Entry 8ETW (electron microscopy, 2.64 A resolution); this record covers chains T and Y of the 10 polymer chains in the assembly.

Chain T:
Name: RuvB-like protein 1
From: Saccharomyces cerevisiae S288C
Notes: EC 3.6.4.12
UniProtKB: Q03940 (RUVB1_YEAST); numbering as in UniProt (aligned over 21-463)
Sequence (443 residues; numbered 21 to 463; the number before each row is that of its first residue):
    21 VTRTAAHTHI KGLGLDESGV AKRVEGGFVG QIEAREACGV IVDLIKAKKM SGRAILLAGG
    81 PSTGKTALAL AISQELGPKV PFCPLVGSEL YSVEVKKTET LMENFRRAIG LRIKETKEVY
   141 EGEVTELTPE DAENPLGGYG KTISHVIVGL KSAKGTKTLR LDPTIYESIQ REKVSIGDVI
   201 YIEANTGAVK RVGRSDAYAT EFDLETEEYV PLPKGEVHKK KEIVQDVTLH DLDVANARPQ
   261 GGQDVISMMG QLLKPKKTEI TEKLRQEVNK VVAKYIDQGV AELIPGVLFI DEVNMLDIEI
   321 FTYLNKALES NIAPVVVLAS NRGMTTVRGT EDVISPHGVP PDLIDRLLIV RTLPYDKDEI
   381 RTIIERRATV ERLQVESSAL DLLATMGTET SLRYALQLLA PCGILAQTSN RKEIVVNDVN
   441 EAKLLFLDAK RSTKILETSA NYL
Not modelled in the structure: 153-160
Residues lining bound ligands: ADP (adenosine-5'-diphosphate): Ala26, His27, His29, Ile30, Gly47, Phe48, Val49, Gln51, Gly80, Pro81, Ser82, Thr83, Gly84, Lys85, Thr86, Ala87, Tyr375, Ile383, Leu412, Arg413, Leu416

Chain Y:
Name: RuvB-like protein 2
From: Saccharomyces cerevisiae S288C
Notes: EC 3.6.4.12
UniProtKB: Q12464 (RUVB2_YEAST); numbering as in UniProt (aligned over 15-471)
Sequence (457 residues; row label = number of the first residue in the row):
    15 KSLSLIAAHS HITGLGLDEN LQPRPTSEGM VGQLQARRAA GVILKMVQNG TIAGRAVLVA
    75 GPPSTGKTAL AMGVSQSLGK DVPFTAIAGS EIFSLELSKT EALTQAFRKS IGIKIKEETE
   135 LIEGEVVEIQ IDRSITGGHK QGKLTIKTTD METIYELGNK MIDGLTKEKV LAGDVISIDK
   195 ASGKITKLGR SFARSRDYDA MGADTRFVQC PEGELQKRKT VVHTVSLHEI DVINSRTQGF
   255 LALFTGDTGE IRSEVRDQIN TKVAEWKEEG KAEIVPGVLF IDEVHMLDIE CFSFINRALE
   315 DEFAPIVMMA TNRGVSKTRG TNYKSPHGLP LDLLDRSIII TTKSYNEQEI KTILSIRAQE
   375 EEVELSSDAL DLLTKTGVET SLRYSSNLIS VAQQIAMKRK NNTVEVEDVK RAYLLFLDSA
   435 RSVKYVQENE SQYIDDQGNV QISIAKSADP DAMDTTE
Not modelled in the structure: 15, 461-471
Residues lining bound ligands:
  - ADP (adenosine-5'-diphosphate), molecule 1: Ala22, His23, His25, Ile26, Gly43, Met44, Val45, Gln47, Pro76, Pro77, Ser78, Thr79, Gly80, Lys81, Thr82, Ala83, Tyr359, Ile367, Leu396, Arg397
  - ADP, molecule 2: Arg311, Glu314, Arg350

Chain T / chain Y interface:
Pairs across the interface (123):
  Glu37(T) - Lys412(Y)
  Ser38(T) - Lys412(Y)
  Gly39(T) - Lys412(Y)
  Glu53(T) - Leu429(Y)
  Glu56(T) - Arg425(Y)  salt bridge
  Ile61(T) - Val405(Y)  hydrophobic
  Ile61(T) - Phe430(Y)  hydrophobic
  Asp63(T) - Gln408(Y)
  Asp63(T) - Lys412(Y)  salt bridge
  Leu64(T) - Ser404(Y)
  Leu64(T) - Gln408(Y)
  Ala67(T) - Gln408(Y)
  Lys69(T) - Leu19(Y)
  Lys69(T) - Ile20(Y)  hydrogen bond (backbone-backbone)
  Lys69(T) - Glu376(Y)  salt bridge
  Met70(T) - Leu19(Y)
  Met70(T) - Glu375(Y)
  Met70(T) - Ser404(Y)
  Ser71(T) - Leu19(Y)
  Ser71(T) - Ile20(Y)  hydrogen bond (backbone-backbone)
  Ser71(T) - Ala21(Y)
  Arg73(T) - Asn401(Y)  hydrogen bond (side chain-backbone)
  Arg73(T) - Ser404(Y)
  Ile75(T) - Phe430(Y)  hydrophobic
  Gly79(T) - Tyr447(Y)
  Gly80(T) - Gln446(Y)
  Gly80(T) - Tyr447(Y)
  Pro81(T) - Gln446(Y)
  Ser112(T) - Leu109(Y)
  Val113(T) - Leu109(Y)
  Glu114(T) - Leu109(Y)
  Glu114(T) - Glu110(Y)
  Val115(T) - Leu109(Y)
  Lys116(T) - Glu105(Y)  hydrogen bond (side chain-backbone)
  Lys116(T) - Phe107(Y)
  Ser164(T) - Tyr212(Y)  hydrogen bond (backbone-side chain)
  His165(T) - Tyr212(Y)
  Leu179(T) - Asp213(Y)
  Arg180(T) - Asp211(Y)  hydrogen bond (side chain-backbone)
  Arg180(T) - Tyr212(Y)
  Arg180(T) - Asp213(Y)
  Leu181(T) - Tyr212(Y)
  Leu181(T) - Ala214(Y)  hydrophobic
  Asp182(T) - Ala214(Y)
  Asp182(T) - Met215(Y)
  Thr184(T) - Asp218(Y)
  Ile185(T) - Ala214(Y)
  Ile185(T) - Gly216(Y)
  Ala204(T) - Ala214(Y)
  Ala204(T) - Met215(Y)  hydrogen bond (backbone-backbone)
  Asn205(T) - Met215(Y)
  Asn205(T) - Gly216(Y)
  Thr206(T) - Gly216(Y)
  Thr206(T) - Ala217(Y)  hydrogen bond (backbone-backbone)
  Ala257(T) - Phe258(Y)
  Ala257(T) - Thr259(Y)
  Thr278(T) - Thr259(Y)  hydrogen bond (side chain-backbone)
  Glu279(T) - Ser108(Y)  hydrogen bond
  Glu279(T) - Glu110(Y)
  Glu279(T) - Thr259(Y)
  Glu279(T) - Gly260(Y)
  Thr281(T) - Leu257(Y)  hydrogen bond (side chain-backbone)
  Thr281(T) - Phe258(Y)
  Lys283(T) - Glu243(Y)
  Lys283(T) - Phe258(Y)
  Leu284(T) - Phe258(Y)
  Asn289(T) - Leu17(Y)
  Val292(T) - Leu17(Y)  hydrophobic
  Ile296(T) - Ser16(Y)
  Ile296(T) - Leu17(Y)  hydrophobic
  Leu303(T) - Leu17(Y)  hydrophobic
  Ile318(T) - Met300(Y)  hydrophobic
  Glu319(T) - Ser104(Y)  hydrogen bond (backbone-side chain)
  Glu319(T) - Arg333(Y)  salt bridge
  Thr322(T) - Ser104(Y)
  Thr322(T) - Glu297(Y)
  Thr322(T) - Met300(Y)  hydrogen bond
  Tyr323(T) - Glu105(Y)
  Asn325(T) - Glu297(Y)
  Lys326(T) - Ala100(Y)  hydrogen bond (side chain-backbone)
  Lys326(T) - Ala102(Y)
  Glu329(T) - Ala21(Y)
  Glu329(T) - Ala22(Y)
  Asn331(T) - Ser18(Y)
  Asn331(T) - Leu19(Y)  hydrogen bond (backbone-backbone)
  Asn331(T) - Ala21(Y)
  Ile332(T) - Leu19(Y)  hydrophobic
  Asn341(T) - Ile448(Y)  hydrogen bond (backbone-backbone)
  Arg342(T) - Ile448(Y)
  Gly343(T) - Val440(Y)
  Gly343(T) - Tyr447(Y)
  Gly343(T) - Ile448(Y)  hydrogen bond (backbone-backbone)
  Thr345(T) - Ile448(Y)
  Thr345(T) - Asp450(Y)
  Thr346(T) - Asp450(Y)  hydrogen bond (backbone-side chain)
  Ile354(T) - Asp450(Y)
  Pro356(T) - Val437(Y)  hydrophobic
  His357(T) - Ser436(Y)  hydrogen bond
  His357(T) - Val440(Y)
  Asp362(T) - Asn326(Y)  hydrogen bond
  Asp362(T) - Arg327(Y)  salt bridge
  Asp365(T) - Ser395(Y)  hydrogen bond
  Asp365(T) - Arg397(Y)  salt bridge
  Arg366(T) - Arg397(Y)
  Arg366(T) - Asn401(Y)
  Leu368(T) - Tyr398(Y)  hydrophobic
  Leu368(T) - Asn401(Y)
  Leu368(T) - Phe430(Y)  hydrophobic
  Ile369(T) - Phe430(Y)
  Ile369(T) - Leu431(Y)  hydrogen bond (backbone-backbone)
  Ile369(T) - Asp432(Y)
  Ile369(T) - Ser436(Y)
  Val370(T) - Phe430(Y)  hydrophobic
  Arg371(T) - Tyr439(Y)
  Pro374(T) - Gln446(Y)
  Tyr375(T) - Ile458(Y)
  Asp376(T) - Ile458(Y)
  Thr408(T) - Ser457(Y)
  Thr408(T) - Ile458(Y)
  Thr408(T) - Ala459(Y)  hydrogen bond (backbone-backbone)
  Glu409(T) - Ser457(Y)
  Thr410(T) - Ser457(Y)
  Ser411(T) - Ile456(Y)
Also at the interface, not in a pair above, chain T (95 interface residues in all): Ala57, Val60, Lys68, Thr118, Tyr140, Gly207, Pro259, Ile280, Glu282, Glu287, Ala293, Asp297, Pro305, Ser330, Met344, Asp352, Ile364, Leu367, Lys377, Ile380, Lys450
Also at the interface, not in a pair above, chain Y (71 interface residues in all): His23, Ser78, Lys123, Leu255, Lys338, Ile409, Ser433, Gln441, Glu444, Asp449, Val454

In short:
Chain T and chain Y form an interface of 95 and 71 residues respectively, with 23 hydrogen bonds and 6 salt
bridges. Polar pairs include Glu56(T)-Arg425(Y), Asp63(T)-Lys412(Y) and Lys69(T)-Glu376(Y). Ligands of chain
T: ADP. Bound to chain Y: ADP.
Chain T is RuvB-like protein 1 and chain Y is RuvB-like protein 2, both from Saccharomyces cerevisiae S288C;
the structure, Class3 of INO80-Hexasome complex, was determined by electron microscopy (same publication as
8ETS, 8ETT, 8ETU, 8ETV, 8EU9, 8EUE, 8EUF and 8EUJ).
